Entry 7K0P (electron microscopy, 3.10 A resolution); this record covers chains D and E of the 8 polymer chains in the assembly.

[Chain D]
Protein: ORM1-like protein 3
Organism: Homo sapiens
UniProt: Q8N138 (ORML3_HUMAN); residues 1-153 here = UniProt positions 1-153
Chain sequence (153 residues; each row starts with the number of its first residue):
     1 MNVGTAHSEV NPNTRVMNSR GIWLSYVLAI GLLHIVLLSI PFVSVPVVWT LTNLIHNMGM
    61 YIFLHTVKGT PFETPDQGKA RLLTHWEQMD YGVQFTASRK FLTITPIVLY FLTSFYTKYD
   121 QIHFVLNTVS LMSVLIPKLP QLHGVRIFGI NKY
Swiss-Prot annotation at these positions:
  - region: Met1 to Met17 (Important for ceramide level-sensing)
  - modified residue: Pro137 (Hydroxyproline)

[Chain E]
Protein: Serine palmitoyltransferase 1
Organism: Homo sapiens
Notes: EC 2.3.1.50
UniProt: O15269 (SPTC1_HUMAN); residue numbers follow UniProt; this construct covers 1-473
Chain sequence (473 residues; each row starts with the number of its first residue):
     1 MATATEQWVL VEMVQALYEA PAYHLILEGI LILWIIRLLF SKTYKLQERS DLTVKEKEEL
    61 IEEWQPEPLV PPVPKDHPAL NYNIVSGPPS HKTVVNGKEC INFASFNFLG LLDNPRVKAA
   121 ALASLKKYGV GTCGPRGFYG TFDVHLDLED RLAKFMKTEE AIIYSYGFAT IASAIPAYSK
   181 RGDIVFVDRA ACFAIQKGLQ ASRSDIKLFK HNDMADLERL LKEQEIEDQK NPRKARVTRR
   241 FIVVEGLYMN TGTICPLPEL VKLKYKYKAR IFLEESLSFG VLGEHGRGVT EHYGINIDDI
   301 DLISANMENA LASIGGFCCG RSFVIDHQRL SGQGYCFSAS LPPLLAAAAI EALNIMEENP
   361 GIFAVLKEKC GQIHKALQGI SGLKVVGESL SPAFHLQLEE STGSREQDVR LLQEIVDQCM
   421 NRSIALTQAR YLEKEEKCLP PPSIRVVVTV EQTEEELERA ASTIKEVAQA VLL
Unresolved in the structure: 1-9
Swiss-Prot annotation at these positions:
  - modified residue: Tyr164 (Phosphotyrosine)
From the paper describing this entry:
  - post-translational modification sites: Tyr164 (citing earlier work)
  - disease-associated variants - A20S, S331F, S331Y: decreased binding to ORM1-like protein 3 (chain D) (proposed by the authors, not directly observed)
  - disease-associated variants - A20S, S331F, S331Y (proposed by the authors, not directly observed)

[How chain D and chain E interact]
Pairs across the interface (32):
  Gly92(D) with Leu46(E); Gln47(E)
  Gln94(D) with Lys45(E), hydrogen bond (backbone-backbone); Gln47(E)
  Phe95(D) with Leu38(E), hydrophobic; Ser41(E); Thr43(E); Tyr44(E); Lys45(E)
  Lys100(D) with Leu38(E); Leu39(E); Ser41(E); Tyr44(E)
  Thr103(D) with Leu38(E)
  Ile104(D) with Leu39(E), hydrophobic
  Ile107(D) with Trp34(E); Ile35(E), hydrophobic
  Tyr110(D) with Leu27(E); Leu31(E), hydrophobic
  Phe111(D) with Glu28(E); Leu31(E), hydrophobic; Ile32(E), hydrophobic
  Ser114(D) with His24(E), hydrogen bond; Glu28(E)
  Tyr119(D) with Ala20(E), hydrophobic; His24(E)
  Gln121(D) with Tyr23(E)
  Phe124(D) with Tyr23(E), hydrophobic; His24(E); Leu27(E), hydrophobic
  Leu131(D) with Leu31(E), hydrophobic
  Pro140(D) with Gln47(E)
Interface residues without a listed pair, chain D (20 interface residues in all): Val93, Phe115, Thr128, Leu139, His143
Interface residues without a listed pair, chain E (20 interface residues in all): Ala16, Leu17, Pro21

[In short]
Chain D and chain E each contribute 20 residues to their interface, with 2 hydrogen bonds. Polar contacts
include Ser114(D)-His24(E) and Gln94(D)-Lys45(E). The paper reports that A20S, S331F and S331Y of chain E
reduce binding to ORM1-like protein 3 (chain D); a modification site at Tyr164(E).
Here chain D is ORM1-like protein 3 and chain E is Serine palmitoyltransferase 1, both from Homo sapiens.
Entry 7K0P (Human serine palmitoyltransferase complex SPTLC1/SPLTC2/ssSPTa/ORMDL3, class 4) was determined by
electron microscopy (same publication as 7K0I, 7K0J, 7K0K, 7K0L, 7K0M, 7K0N, 7K0O and 7K0Q).
